2JSS - chains A and B; structure by solution NMR.

== Chain A ==
Name: Chimera of Histone H2B.1 and Histone H2A.Z
Source organism: Saccharomyces cerevisiae
Reference sequence: chimeric construct of P02293, Q12692: residues 1-95 from P02293 (H2B1_YEAST) positions 37-131 (UniProt number = residue number + 36); residues 96-192 from Q12692 positions 23-119 (UniProt number = residue number - 73)
Amino-acid sequence (192 residues; each row starts with the number of its first residue):
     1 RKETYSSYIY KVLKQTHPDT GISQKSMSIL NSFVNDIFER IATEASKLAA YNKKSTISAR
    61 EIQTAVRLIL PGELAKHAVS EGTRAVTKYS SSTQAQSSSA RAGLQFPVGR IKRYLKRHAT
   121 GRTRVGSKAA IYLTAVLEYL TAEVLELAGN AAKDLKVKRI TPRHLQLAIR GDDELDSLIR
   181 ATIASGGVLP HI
UniProt features mapped onto this chain:
  - modified residue: Lys2 (N6,N6-dimethyllysine), Lys11 (N6-succinyllysine)
  - cross-link: Lys88 (Glycyl lysine isopeptide (Lys-Gly) (interchain with G-Cter in ubiquitin))
  - region: Gly171 to Ala181 (Interaction with VPS72)

== Chain B ==
Name: Uncharacterized protein YER030W
Notes: fragment: sequence database residues 71-132
Reference sequence: P40019 (YEM0_YEAST); residues 1-62 here correspond to UniProt positions 71-132 (UniProt number = residue number + 70)
Amino-acid sequence (62 residues; row label = number of the first residue in the row):
     1 TVEDSESDMD DAKLDALMGN EGEEEEDDLA EIDTSNIITS GRRTRGKVID YKKTAEELDK
    61 KE

== How chain A and chain B interact ==
Residue-residue contacts (57):
  Tyr8(A) with Ser7(B); Asp8(B)
  Thr56(A) with Glu21(B)
  Ala59(A) with Asp27(B); Asp28(B)
  Gln63(A) with Glu31(B)
  Glu73(A) with Ile38(B)
  Lys76(A) with Thr34(B)
  His77(A) with Ile38(B); Thr39(B); Ser40(B); Gly41(B)
  Ser80(A) with Thr34(B); Ser35(B)
  Thr83(A) with Glu31(B); Ile32(B)
  Val86(A) with Asp27(B)
  Thr87(A) with Leu29(B)
  Tyr89(A) with Glu24(B)
  Ser90(A) with Glu24(B); Asp27(B)
  Thr93(A) with Glu24(B)
  Gln94(A) with Glu24(B)
  Ser98(A) with Ala12(B)
  Ser99(A) with Ser7(B)
  Gly109(A) with Asp11(B); Ala12(B); Asp15(B)
  Arg110(A) with Asp11(B)
  Lys112(A) with Asp15(B); Ala16(B)
  Lys116(A) with Met18(B)
  Arg124(A) with Met18(B); Asn20(B); Glu21(B)
  Ser127(A) with Glu24(B); Asp27(B)
  Lys128(A) with Glu26(B); Asp27(B); Asp28(B)
  Tyr139(A) with Ser40(B); Gly41(B)
  Glu143(A) with Thr44(B)
  Glu146(A) with Arg43(B); Thr44(B)
  Leu147(A) with Gly46(B); Lys47(B)
  Ala151(A) with Lys47(B)
  Leu155(A) with Ile49(B); Asp50(B)
  His164(A) with Asp50(B)
  Leu167(A) with Asp50(B); Thr54(B); Ala55(B)
  Gly171(A) with Leu58(B)
  Asp173(A) with Asp59(B)
  Glu174(A) with Glu62(B)
Other interface residues (no listed pair), chain A (46 interface residues in all): Arg60, Glu81, Arg84, Gln96, Ser97, Val108, Arg113, Val125, Gly126, Asn150, Asp172
Other interface residues (no listed pair), chain B (40 interface residues in all): Met9, Glu23, Glu25, Arg45, Val48, Tyr51, Lys52

== Summary ==
The interface between chain A and chain B involves 46 residues on one side and 40 on the other.
Here chain A is Chimera of Histone H2B.1 and Histone H2A.Z (Saccharomyces cerevisiae) and chain B is
Uncharacterized protein YER030W. Entry 2JSS (NMR structure of chaperone Chz1 complexed with histone H2A.Z-H2B)
was determined by solution NMR.
